7WKD - chains B and G of the 6 polymer chains in the assembly; structure by electron microscopy, 3.01 A resolution.

# Chain B
Molecule: Guanine nucleotide-binding protein G(I)/G(S)/G(T) subunit beta-1
Source organism: Homo sapiens
Reference sequence: P62873 (GBB1_HUMAN); residues 7-345 here correspond to UniProt positions 2-340 (UniProt number = residue number - 5)
Sequence (351 residues; each row starts with the number of its first residue; numbers below 1 keep their minus sign (Met-5 is residue -5)):
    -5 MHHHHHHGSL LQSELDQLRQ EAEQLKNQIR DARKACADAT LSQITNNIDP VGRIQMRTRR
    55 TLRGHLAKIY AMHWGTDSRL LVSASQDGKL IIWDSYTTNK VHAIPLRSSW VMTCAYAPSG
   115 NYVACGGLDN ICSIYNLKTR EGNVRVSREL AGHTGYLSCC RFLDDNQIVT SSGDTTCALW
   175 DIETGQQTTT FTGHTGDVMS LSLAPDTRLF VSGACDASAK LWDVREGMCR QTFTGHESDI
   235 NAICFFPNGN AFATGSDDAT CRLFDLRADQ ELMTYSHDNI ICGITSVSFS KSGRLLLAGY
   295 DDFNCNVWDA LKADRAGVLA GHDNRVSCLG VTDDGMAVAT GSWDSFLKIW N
Unresolved in the structure: -5 to 7
Sequence notes: expression tag (-5 to 6)
UniProt features mapped onto this chain:
  - modified residue: Ser7 (N-acetylserine), His271 (Phosphohistidine)

# Chain G
Molecule: Guanine nucleotide-binding protein G(I)/G(S)/G(O) subunit gamma-2
Source organism: Homo sapiens
Reference sequence: P59768 (GBG2_HUMAN); residues 0-70 here correspond to UniProt positions 1-71 (UniProt number = residue number + 1)
Sequence (71 residues; numbered 0 to 70; the number before each row is that of its first residue; numbering starts at 0):
     0 MASNNTASIA QARKLVEQLK MEANIDRIKV SKAAADLMAY CEAHAKEDPL LTPVPASENP
    60 FREKKFFCAI L
Unresolved in the structure: 0-4, 59-70
UniProt features mapped onto this chain:
  - modified residue: Ala1 (N-acetylalanine), Cys67 (Cysteine methyl ester)
  - lipidation: Cys67 (S-geranylgeranyl cysteine)

# How chain B and chain G interact
Contacting residue pairs (72; chain B residue first):
  Glu8(B) with Ile8(G)
  Leu9(B) with Ile8(G)
  Leu12(B) with Ile8(G), hydrophobic; Ala11(G), hydrophobic; Val15(G)
  Ala16(B) with Val15(G), hydrophobic; Leu18(G)
  Leu19(B) with Val15(G)
  Lys20(B) with Leu18(G)
  Ile23(B) with Leu18(G); Ala22(G), hydrophobic
  Ala26(B) with Arg26(G)
  Cys30(B) with Arg26(G), hydrogen bond (side chain-backbone); Ile27(G); Lys28(G); Val29(G), hydrogen bond (backbone-backbone)
  Ala31(B) with Val29(G), hydrophobic
  Asp32(B) with Lys28(G), salt bridge
  Ala33(B) with Val29(G)
  Leu35(B) with Ala33(G), hydrophobic
  Ile38(B) with Ser30(G); Ala33(G), hydrophobic
  Ile42(B) with Glu41(G)
  Val45(B) with Leu50(G), hydrophobic
  Ile48(B) with Leu49(G); Leu50(G)
  Met50(B) with Leu49(G), hydrophobic
  Met222(B) with Met20(G), hydrophobic
  Cys223(B) with Gln17(G), hydrogen bond; Glu21(G)
  Arg224(B) with Glu21(G); Ile24(G)
  Gln225(B) with Ile24(G)
  Thr226(B) with Glu21(G), hydrogen bond
  Phe240(B) with Cys40(G), hydrophobic
  Pro241(B) with Tyr39(G), hydrogen bond (backbone-side chain)
  Asn242(B) with Leu36(G); Tyr39(G)
  Asp259(B) with Ala32(G)
  Arg261(B) with Asp25(G); Arg26(G); Ile27(G), hydrogen bond (backbone-backbone); Lys31(G); Asp35(G), salt bridge
  Ala262(B) with Arg26(G); Ile27(G)
  Asp263(B) with Arg26(G), salt bridge
  Gln264(B) with Val29(G)
  Leu266(B) with Val29(G), hydrophobic; Leu36(G), hydrophobic
  Ser284(B) with Asp47(G), hydrogen bond; Leu49(G)
  Lys285(B) with Glu46(G)
  Ser286(B) with Tyr39(G); Cys40(G); His43(G); Asp47(G), hydrogen bond
  Arg288(B) with Cys40(G); Glu41(G), salt bridge; Leu50(G)
  Leu289(B) with Leu49(G); Leu50(G)
  Leu305(B) with Met37(G), hydrophobic
  Val325(B) with Leu49(G), hydrophobic
  Asp328(B) with Pro48(G)
  Gly329(B) with Pro48(G); Leu49(G)
  Met330(B) with Pro48(G), hydrophobic; Glu57(G); Asn58(G)
  Val332(B) with Leu49(G), hydrophobic
  Asn345(B) with Asn58(G), hydrogen bond
Also at the interface, not in a pair above, chain B (53 interface residues in all): Glu15, Arg27, Asn41, Asp43, Asn244, Ala245, Leu257, Gly287, Ala331
Also at the interface, not in a pair above, chain G (35 interface residues in all): Arg12, Lys19, Ala44

# Overview
Chain B and chain G form an interface of 53 and 35 residues respectively, with 9 hydrogen bonds and 4 salt
bridges. Polar pairs include Asp32(B)-Lys28(G), Arg261(B)-Asp35(G) and Asp263(B)-Arg26(G).
Here chain B is Guanine nucleotide-binding protein G(I)/G(S)/G(T) subunit beta-1 and chain G is Guanine
nucleotide-binding protein G(I)/G(S)/G(O) subunit gamma-2, both from Homo sapiens. Entry 7WKD (TRH-TRHR G
protein complex) was determined by electron microscopy.
